PDB entry 3S9M | X-ray diffraction, 3.32 A resolution | chains A and C

# Chain A
Protein: Transferrin receptor protein 1
From: Homo sapiens
Reference sequence: P02786 (TFR1_HUMAN); residue numbers follow UniProt; this construct covers 120-760
Sequence (654 residues; each row starts with the number of its first residue):
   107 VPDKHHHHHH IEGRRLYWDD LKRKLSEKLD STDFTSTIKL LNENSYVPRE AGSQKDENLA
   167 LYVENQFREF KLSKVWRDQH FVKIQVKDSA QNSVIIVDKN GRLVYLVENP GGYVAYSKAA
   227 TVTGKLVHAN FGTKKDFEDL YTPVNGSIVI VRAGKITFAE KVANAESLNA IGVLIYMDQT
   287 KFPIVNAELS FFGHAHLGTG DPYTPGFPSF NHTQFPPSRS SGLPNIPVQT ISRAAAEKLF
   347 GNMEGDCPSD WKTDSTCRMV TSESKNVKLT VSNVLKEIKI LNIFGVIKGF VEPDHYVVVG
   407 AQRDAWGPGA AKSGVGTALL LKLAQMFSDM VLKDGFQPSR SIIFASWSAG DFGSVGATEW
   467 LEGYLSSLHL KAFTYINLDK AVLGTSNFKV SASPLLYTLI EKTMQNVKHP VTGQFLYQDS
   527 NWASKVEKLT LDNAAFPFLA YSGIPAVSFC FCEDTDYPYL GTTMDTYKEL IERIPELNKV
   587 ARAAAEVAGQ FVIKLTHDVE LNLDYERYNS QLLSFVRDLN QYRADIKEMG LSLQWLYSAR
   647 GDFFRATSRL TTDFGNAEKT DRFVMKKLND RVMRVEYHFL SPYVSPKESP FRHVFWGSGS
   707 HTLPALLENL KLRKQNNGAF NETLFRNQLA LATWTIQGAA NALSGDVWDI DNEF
Not modelled in the structure: 107-120, 759-760
Differences from the reference sequence: expression tag (107-119)
Swiss-Prot annotation at these positions:
  - motif: Arg646 to Asp648 (Cell attachment site)
  - glycosylation (N-linked (GlcNAc...) asparagine): Asn251, Asn317, Asn727
  - natural variant: Ser142 (G142S: this construct carries the variant)
  - mutagenesis: Leu619 (L619A: 20-fold reduced affinity for transferrin receptor. No binding to HFE), Val622 (V622A: No significant effect on binding to transferrin nor HFE), Arg623 (R623A: No significant effect on binding to transferrin nor HFE), Arg629 (R629A: >5-fold reduced affinity for transferrin. >10-fold reduced affinity for HFE), Gln640 (Q640A: No effect on binding to transferrin. >10-fold reduced affinity for HFE), Trp641 (W641A: No significant effect on binding to transferrin nor HFE), Tyr643 (Y643A: 20-fold reduced affinity for transferrin. No binding to HFE), Ser644 (S644A: No significant effect on binding to transferrin nor HFE), Arg646 (R646A/H: No binding to transferrin; R646K: 5% binding to transferrin), Gly647 (G647A: Large effect on affinity for transferrin. 4-fold reduced affinity for HFE), Asp648 (D648A: 16% binding to transferrin; D648E: 57% binding to transferrin), Phe650 (F650Q: >5-fold reduced affinity for transferrin. >10-fold reduced affinity for HFE)
Disulfides: Cys353-Cys363, Cys556-Cys558
Covalently attached groups: N-acetylglucosamine (NAG) linked to Asn317
Bound ions: Ca2+: Thr310, Phe313, Glu465, Glu468

# Chain C
Protein: Serotransferrin
From: Homo sapiens
Reference sequence: P02787 (TRFE_HUMAN); residues 1-679 here correspond to UniProt positions 20-698 (UniProt number = residue number + 19)
Sequence (693 residues; row label = number of the first residue in the row; numbers below 1 keep their minus sign (Val-13 is residue -13)):
   -13 VPDKHHHHHH IEGRVPDKTV RWCAVSEHEA TKCQSFRDHM KSVIPSDGPS VACVKKASYL
    47 DCIRAIAANE ADAVTLDAGL VYDAYLAPNN LKPVVAEFYG SKEDPQTFYY AVAVVKKDSG
   107 FQMNQLRGKK SCHTGLGRSA GWNIPIGLLY CDLPEPRKPL EKAVANFFSG SCAPCADGTD
   167 FPQLCQLCPG CGCSTLNQYF GYSGAFKCLK DGAGDVAFVK HSTIFENLAN KADRDQYELL
   227 CLDNTRKPVD EYKDCHLAQV PSHTVVARSM GGKEDLIWEL LNQAQEHFGK DKSKEFQLFS
   287 SPHGKDLLFK DSAHGFLKVP PRMDAKMYLG YEYVTAIRNL REGTCPEAPT DECKPVKWCA
   347 LSHHERLKCD EWSVNSVGKI ECVSAETTED CIAKIMNGEA DAMSLDGGFV YIAGKCGLVP
   407 VLAENYDKSD NCEDTPEAGF FAVAVVKKSA SDLTWDNLKG KKSCHTAVGR TAGWNIPMGL
   467 LYNKINHCRF DEFFSEGCAP GSKKDSSLCK LCMGSGLNLC EPNNKEGYYG FTGAFRCLVE
   527 KGDVAFVKHQ TVPQNTGGKN PDPWAKNLNE KDYELLCLDG TRKPVEEYAN CHLARAPNHA
   587 VVTRKDKEAC VHKILRQQQH LFGSDVTDCS GNFCLFRSET KDLLFRDDTV CLAKLHDRNT
   647 YEKYLGEEYV KAVGNLRKCS TSSLLEACTF RRP
Not modelled in the structure: -13 to 3, 426-582, 678-679
Differences from the reference sequence: expression tag (-13 to 0); engineered mutation Asp413 (Asn432 in P02787), Phe426 (Tyr445 in P02787), Phe517 (Tyr536 in P02787), Asp611 (Asn630 in P02787)
Swiss-Prot annotation at these positions:
  - binding site (Fe(3+)): Asp63, Tyr95, Tyr188, His249, Asp392, His585
  - binding site (hydrogencarbonate): Thr120, Arg124, Ala126, Gly127, Thr452, Arg456, Ala458, Gly459
  - modified residue: Arg23 (Dimethylated arginine), Ser370 (Phosphoserine), Ser666 (Phosphoserine)
  - glycosylation: Ser32 (O-linked (GalNAc...) serine), Asn472 (N-linked (GlcNAc...) asparagine)
Disulfides: Cys9-Cys48, Cys19-Cys39, Cys118-Cys194, Cys137-Cys331, Cys158-Cys174, Cys161-Cys179, Cys171-Cys177, Cys227-Cys241, Cys339-Cys596, Cys345-Cys377, Cys355-Cys368, Cys402-Cys674, Cys418-Cys637, Cys615-Cys620
Bound ions: Fe ion: Asp63, Tyr95, Tyr188, His249 (together with carbonate ion)
Ligand contacts: carbonate ion (CO3): Asp63, Tyr95, Thr120, Arg124, Ser125, Ala126, Gly127, Tyr188, His249

# Interface between chain A and chain C
Residue-residue contacts - 39 pairs, chain A then chain C:
  Arg121(A) - Asp166(C)
  Tyr123(A) - Pro145(C)
  Tyr123(A) - Asp166(C)
  Tyr123(A) - Phe167(C)
  Asp125(A) - Pro142(C)
  Leu619(A) - Gly364(C)
  Val622(A) - Val360(C)  hydrophobic
  Arg623(A) - Val360(C)  hydrogen bond (side chain-backbone)
  Arg623(A) - Val363(C)
  Asn626(A) - Asn361(C)
  Arg629(A) - Gly617(C)  hydrogen bond (side chain-backbone)
  Arg629(A) - Asn618(C)  hydrogen bond
  Gln640(A) - Leu353(C)
  Tyr643(A) - Asp356(C)
  Tyr643(A) - Val360(C)  hydrophobic
  Ser644(A) - Asp356(C)
  Arg646(A) - Ser359(C)
  Gly647(A) - Asp356(C)
  Phe650(A) - Glu367(C)
  Phe650(A) - Cys368(C)
  Arg651(A) - Arg352(C)
  Arg651(A) - Asp356(C)  salt bridge
  Arg651(A) - Cys368(C)  hydrogen bond (side chain-backbone)
  Gly661(A) - Tyr68(C)
  Gly661(A) - Leu72(C)
  Asn662(A) - Tyr71(C)
  Asn662(A) - Leu72(C)
  Asn662(A) - Ala73(C)  hydrogen bond (backbone-backbone)
  Ala663(A) - Leu72(C)
  Ala663(A) - Ala73(C)
  Glu664(A) - Arg50(C)  salt bridge
  Glu664(A) - Leu72(C)
  Glu664(A) - Ala73(C)  hydrogen bond (backbone-backbone)
  Glu664(A) - Asn75(C)  hydrogen bond
  Asp667(A) - Pro74(C)
  Val670(A) - Ala73(C)  hydrophobic
  Asp757(A) - Arg352(C)  salt bridge
  Asn758(A) - His349(C)
  Asn758(A) - Arg352(C)  hydrogen bond
Interface residues without a listed pair, chain A (25 interface residues in all): Asp126, Thr658
Interface residues without a listed pair, chain C (29 interface residues in all): Lys148, Arg324, Lys343, Glu357, Glu385

# Summary
Chain A and chain C form an interface of 25 and 29 residues respectively, with 8 hydrogen bonds and 3 salt
bridges. Polar contacts include Arg651(A)-Asp356(C), Glu664(A)-Arg50(C) and Asp757(A)-Arg352(C). Bound to
chain C: carbonate ion. Covalently linked N-acetylglucosamine: at Asn317(A).
Here chain A is Transferrin receptor protein 1 and chain C is Serotransferrin, both from Homo sapiens. Entry
3S9M (Complex between transferrin receptor 1 and transferrin with iron in the N-Lobe, cryocooled 1) was
determined by X-ray diffraction (same publication as 3S9L and 3S9N).
